PDB entry 3A3D | X-ray diffraction, 1.60 A resolution | chains A and B

Chain A (and B):
Molecule: Penicillin-binding protein 4
Source organism: Haemophilus influenzae
Notes: EC 3.4.16.4; chain B of this document is another copy of the same molecule, construct and numbering; everything in this record applies to it too
Reference sequence: A8E0K8 (A8E0K8_HAEIN); numbering as in UniProt (aligned over 28-479)
Amino-acid sequence (453 residues; each row starts with the number of its first residue):
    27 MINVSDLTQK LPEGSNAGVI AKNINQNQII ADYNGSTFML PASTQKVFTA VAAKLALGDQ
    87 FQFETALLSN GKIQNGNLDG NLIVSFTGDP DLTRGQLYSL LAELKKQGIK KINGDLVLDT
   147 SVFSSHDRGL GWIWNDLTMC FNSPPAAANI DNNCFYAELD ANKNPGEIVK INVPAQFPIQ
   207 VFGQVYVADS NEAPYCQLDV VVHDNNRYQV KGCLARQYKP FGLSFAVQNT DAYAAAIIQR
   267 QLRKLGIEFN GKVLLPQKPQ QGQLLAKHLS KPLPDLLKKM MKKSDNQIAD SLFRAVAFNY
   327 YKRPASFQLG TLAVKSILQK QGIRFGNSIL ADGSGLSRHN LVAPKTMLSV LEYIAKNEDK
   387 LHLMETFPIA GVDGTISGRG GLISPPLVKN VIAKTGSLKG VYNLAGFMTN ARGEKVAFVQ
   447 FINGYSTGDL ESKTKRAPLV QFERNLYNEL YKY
Cystine bridges: Cys-166/Cys-180, Cys-222/Cys-239
Differences from the reference sequence: expression tag (27)

Chain A / chain B interface:
Contacting residue pairs - 78 pairs, chain A then chain B:
  Glu-39(A) / Ser-62(B)
  Glu-39(A) / Phe-64(B)
  Glu-39(A) / Lys-371(B)  salt bridge
  Gly-40(A) / Ser-62(B)
  Gly-40(A) / Thr-63(B)
  Gly-40(A) / Phe-64(B)  hydrogen bond (backbone-backbone)
  Ser-62(A) / Glu-39(B)
  Ser-62(A) / Gly-40(B)
  Thr-63(A) / Gly-40(B)
  Phe-64(A) / Glu-39(B)
  Phe-64(A) / Gly-40(B)  hydrogen bond (backbone-backbone)
  Phe-64(A) / Gly-450(B)
  Phe-64(A) / Ser-452(B)
  Ser-151(A) / Gln-223(B)  hydrogen bond
  Ser-151(A) / Asp-225(B)  hydrogen bond
  Ser-151(A) / Lys-237(B)
  His-152(A) / Trp-160(B)
  His-152(A) / Asp-225(B)  salt bridge
  His-152(A) / Val-226(B)
  His-152(A) / Val-227(B)
  Arg-154(A) / Trp-160(B)
  Gly-155(A) / Trp-160(B)  hydrogen bond (backbone-side chain)
  Leu-156(A) / Asn-161(B)
  Leu-156(A) / Gln-223(B)
  Leu-156(A) / Glu-457(B)
  Gly-157(A) / Ile-159(B)
  Gly-157(A) / Asn-161(B)  hydrogen bond (backbone-side chain)
  Trp-158(A) / Ile-159(B)
  Trp-158(A) / Trp-160(B)  hydrogen bond (backbone-backbone)
  Ile-159(A) / Gly-157(B)
  Ile-159(A) / Trp-158(B)
  Ile-159(A) / His-365(B)
  Trp-160(A) / His-152(B)
  Trp-160(A) / Arg-154(B)
  Trp-160(A) / Gly-155(B)  hydrogen bond (side chain-backbone)
  Trp-160(A) / Trp-158(B)  hydrogen bond (backbone-backbone)
  Trp-160(A) / Trp-160(B)  hydrophobic
  Trp-160(A) / Leu-163(B)  hydrophobic
  Asn-161(A) / Leu-156(B)
  Asn-161(A) / Gly-157(B)  hydrogen bond (side chain-backbone)
  Leu-163(A) / Trp-160(B)  hydrophobic
  Tyr-221(A) / Arg-329(B)
  Gln-223(A) / Ser-151(B)
  Gln-223(A) / Gln-334(B)
  Asp-225(A) / Ser-151(B)  hydrogen bond
  Asp-225(A) / His-152(B)  salt bridge
  Val-226(A) / His-152(B)
  His-229(A) / Asp-230(B)  salt bridge
  Asp-230(A) / His-229(B)
  Asp-230(A) / Asp-230(B)  hydrogen bond (backbone-side chain)
  Arg-329(A) / Tyr-221(B)
  Gln-334(A) / Gln-223(B)  hydrogen bond
  Asn-353(A) / Ser-452(B)  hydrogen bond (backbone-side chain)
  Asn-353(A) / Thr-453(B)
  Ile-355(A) / Ser-452(B)
  Ile-355(A) / Gly-454(B)
  Ile-355(A) / Asp-455(B)
  Ile-355(A) / Leu-456(B)  hydrophobic
  Leu-356(A) / Leu-456(B)
  Ala-357(A) / Leu-456(B)  hydrophobic
  Arg-364(A) / Arg-364(B)
  Arg-364(A) / His-365(B)
  His-365(A) / Ile-159(B)
  His-365(A) / Lys-425(B)
  Lys-371(A) / Glu-39(B)  salt bridge
  Lys-425(A) / His-365(B)
  Gly-450(A) / Phe-64(B)
  Gly-450(A) / Leu-367(B)
  Ser-452(A) / Phe-64(B)
  Ser-452(A) / Asn-353(B)  hydrogen bond (side chain-backbone)
  Ser-452(A) / Ile-355(B)
  Thr-453(A) / Asn-353(B)
  Gly-454(A) / Asn-353(B)
  Gly-454(A) / Ile-355(B)
  Leu-456(A) / Ile-355(B)  hydrophobic
  Leu-456(A) / Leu-356(B)
  Leu-456(A) / Ala-357(B)  hydrophobic
  Glu-457(A) / Leu-156(B)
Interface residues without a listed pair, chain A (47 interface residues in all): Ser-41, Asn-42, Glu-218, Val-227, Val-228, Leu-335, Leu-338, Leu-367, Asp-455
Interface residues without a listed pair, chain B (46 interface residues in all): Asn-42, Ser-332, Leu-335, Thr-337

Summary:
Chain A and chain B form an interface of 47 and 46 residues respectively; the contacts include 15 hydrogen
bonds and 5 salt bridges. Among the polar pairs are Glu-39(A)/Lys-371(B), His-152(A)/Asp-225(B) and
His-229(A)/Asp-230(B).
Chain A and chain B are both Penicillin-binding protein 4 (Haemophilus influenzae); the structure, Crystal
structure of penicillin binding protein 4 (dacB) from Haemophilus influenzae, was determined by X-ray
diffraction together with 3A3E, 3A3F, 3A3I and 3A3J from the same study.
